Entry 3SZG (X-ray diffraction, 2.25 A resolution); this record covers chains A and D of the 4 polymer chains in the assembly.

Chain A (and D):
Protein: Glutamine-dependent NAD(+) synthetase
Organism: Mycobacterium tuberculosis
Notes: EC 6.3.5.1; fragment: Glutamine-dependent NAD+ synthetase; chain D of this document is another copy of the same molecule, construct and numbering; everything in this record applies to it too
UniProtKB: P0A5L6 (NADE_MYCTU); residue numbers follow UniProt; this construct covers 1-679
Chain sequence (680 residues; each row starts with the number of its first residue; numbering starts at 0):
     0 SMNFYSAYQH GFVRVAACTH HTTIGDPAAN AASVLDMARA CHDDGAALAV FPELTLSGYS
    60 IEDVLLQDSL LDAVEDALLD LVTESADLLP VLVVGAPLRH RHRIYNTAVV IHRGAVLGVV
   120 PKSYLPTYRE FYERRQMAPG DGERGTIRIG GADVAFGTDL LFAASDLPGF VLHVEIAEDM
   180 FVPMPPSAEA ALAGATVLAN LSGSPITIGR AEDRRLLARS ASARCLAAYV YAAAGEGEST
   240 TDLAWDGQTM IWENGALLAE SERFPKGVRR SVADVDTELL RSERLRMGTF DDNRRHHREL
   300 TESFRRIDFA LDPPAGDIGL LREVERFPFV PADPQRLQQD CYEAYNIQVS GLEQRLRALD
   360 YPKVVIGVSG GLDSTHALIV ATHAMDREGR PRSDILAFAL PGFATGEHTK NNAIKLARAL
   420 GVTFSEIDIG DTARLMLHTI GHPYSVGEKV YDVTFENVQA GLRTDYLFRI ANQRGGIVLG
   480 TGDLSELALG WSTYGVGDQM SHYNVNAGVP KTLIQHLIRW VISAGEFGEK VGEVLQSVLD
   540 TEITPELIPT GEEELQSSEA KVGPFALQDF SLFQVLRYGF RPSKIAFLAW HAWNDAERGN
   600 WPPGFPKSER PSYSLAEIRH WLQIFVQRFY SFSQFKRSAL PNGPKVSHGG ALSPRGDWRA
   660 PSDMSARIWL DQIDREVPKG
Not modelled in the structure: 0, 403-408, 442-450, 543-556 (chain D: 0, 403-408, 543-557)
Sequence notes: expression tag (0); engineered mutation Ala176 (Cys in P0A5L6)
Small-molecule neighbours:
  - adenosine monophosphate (AMP): Gly366, Val367, Ser368, Ser373, Phe397, Ala398, Leu399, Pro400, Arg462, Thr480, Asp497
  - nicotinic acid adenine dinucleotide (DND), molecule 1: Arg354, Leu358, Arg468, Ala470, Asn471, Gly475, Ile476, His501
  - nicotinic acid adenine dinucleotide (DND), molecule 2: Val452, Glu455, Asn456, Gly489, Trp490, Ser491, Thr492, Tyr493, Asp497, Ser557, Phe631, Phe634, Lys635, Ser661
  - pyrophosphate (POP): Ser368, Gly370, Leu371, Asp372, Ser373, Thr480, Glu541

How chain A and chain D interact:
Pairs across the interface - 88 pairs, chain A then chain D:
  Gln353(A) - Asp662(D)  hydrogen bond
  Arg354(A) - Ser661(D)
  Ala357(A) - Asp662(D)
  Ile426(A) - Thr438(D)
  Ile426(A) - Ile439(D)  hydrophobic
  Thr431(A) - Leu434(D)
  Leu434(A) - Asp430(D)
  Leu434(A) - Thr431(D)
  Leu434(A) - Leu434(D)  hydrophobic
  Met435(A) - Leu461(D)  hydrophobic
  Met435(A) - Asp464(D)
  Met435(A) - Tyr465(D)
  Thr438(A) - Ile426(D)
  Thr438(A) - Tyr465(D)
  Ile439(A) - Tyr465(D)  hydrophobic
  Ile439(A) - Ile469(D)  hydrophobic
  Ile439(A) - Gln472(D)  hydrogen bond (backbone-side chain)
  Ile439(A) - Arg473(D)  hydrogen bond (backbone-side chain)
  Gly440(A) - Gln472(D)
  His441(A) - Gln472(D)
  Thr453(A) - Arg468(D)
  Thr453(A) - Asn471(D)
  Thr453(A) - Gln472(D)
  Asn456(A) - Arg468(D)
  Asn456(A) - Asn471(D)  hydrogen bond
  Val457(A) - Arg468(D)
  Gly460(A) - Arg468(D)
  Leu461(A) - Met435(D)  hydrophobic
  Leu461(A) - Asp464(D)
  Thr463(A) - Val495(D)
  Asp464(A) - Met435(D)
  Asp464(A) - Leu461(D)
  Asp464(A) - Asp464(D)
  Asp464(A) - Val495(D)
  Tyr465(A) - Met435(D)
  Tyr465(A) - Thr438(D)  hydrogen bond
  Tyr465(A) - Ile439(D)  hydrophobic
  Phe467(A) - Tyr493(D)
  Phe467(A) - Gly494(D)
  Phe467(A) - Val495(D)
  Arg468(A) - Thr453(D)
  Arg468(A) - Asn456(D)
  Arg468(A) - Val457(D)
  Arg468(A) - Gly460(D)
  Arg468(A) - Val495(D)  hydrogen bond (side chain-backbone)
  Ile469(A) - Ile439(D)  hydrophobic
  Asn471(A) - Thr453(D)
  Asn471(A) - Asn456(D)  hydrogen bond
  Gln472(A) - Ile439(D)  hydrogen bond (side chain-backbone)
  Gln472(A) - Gly440(D)
  Gln472(A) - His441(D)
  Gln472(A) - Thr453(D)
  Arg473(A) - Ile439(D)  hydrogen bond (side chain-backbone)
  Tyr493(A) - Phe467(D)
  Tyr493(A) - Met499(D)
  Tyr493(A) - Ser500(D)  hydrogen bond (side chain-backbone)
  Tyr493(A) - His501(D)
  Gly494(A) - Phe467(D)
  Gly494(A) - Gly494(D)
  Gly494(A) - Met499(D)
  Val495(A) - Thr463(D)
  Val495(A) - Asp464(D)
  Val495(A) - Phe467(D)
  Val495(A) - Arg468(D)  hydrogen bond (backbone-side chain)
  Met499(A) - Tyr493(D)
  Met499(A) - Gly494(D)
  Met499(A) - Met499(D)  hydrophobic
  Ser500(A) - Tyr493(D)  hydrogen bond (backbone-side chain)
  His501(A) - Tyr493(D)
  Ser637(A) - Leu639(D)
  Ser637(A) - Asn641(D)  hydrogen bond
  Ser637(A) - Arg654(D)  hydrogen bond (backbone-side chain)
  Ala638(A) - Ala638(D)
  Ala638(A) - Leu639(D)
  Ala638(A) - Pro640(D)
  Leu639(A) - Ser637(D)
  Leu639(A) - Ala638(D)
  Pro640(A) - Ala638(D)
  Asn641(A) - Ser637(D)  hydrogen bond
  Asn641(A) - Ser661(D)  hydrogen bond
  Arg654(A) - Ser637(D)  hydrogen bond (side chain-backbone)
  Arg654(A) - Arg658(D)  hydrogen bond (backbone-side chain)
  Arg658(A) - Arg654(D)  hydrogen bond (side chain-backbone)
  Arg658(A) - Arg658(D)
  Ser661(A) - Arg354(D)
  Ser661(A) - Asn641(D)  hydrogen bond
  Asp662(A) - Gln353(D)  hydrogen bond
  Asp662(A) - Ala357(D)
Also at the interface, not in a pair above, chain A (46 interface residues in all): Asp430, Val452, Thr492, Gly496, Phe634, Pro653
Also at the interface, not in a pair above, chain D (46 interface residues in all): Val452, Thr492, Gly496, Phe634, Pro653

Summary:
The chain A/chain D interface involves 46 residues from each chain; the contacts include 21 hydrogen bonds.
Among the polar pairs are Gln353(A)-Asp662(D), Ile439(A)-Gln472(D) and Ile439(A)-Arg473(D). Bound to chain A:
nicotinic acid adenine dinucleotide, adenosine monophosphate and pyrophosphate.
Chain A and chain D are both Glutamine-dependent NAD(+) synthetase (Mycobacterium tuberculosis); the
structure, Crystal structure of C176A glutamine-dependent NAD+ synthetase from M. tuberculosis bound to
AMP/PPi and NaAD+, was determined by X-ray diffraction, deposited together with 3SDB, 3SEZ and 3SYT.
